Entry 8KGQ (electron microscopy, 5.60 A resolution (low resolution: residue-level contacts below are approximate; hydrogen-bond / salt-bridge calls are withheld)); this record covers chains C and A of the 4 polymer chains in the assembly.

== Chain C ==
Molecule: 52-nt DNA strand
Sequence (52 nucleotides; numbered 1 to 52; the number before each row is that of its first residue):
     1 ATGCATATAT ATGTATATGT ATGTGTGTAT ATATACACAT ATATATATAT AT
Disordered / not traced: 1-13, 52

== Chain A ==
Name: DNA topoisomerase 2
Organism: African swine fever virus
UniProt: A0A2X0THW2 (A0A2X0THW2_ASF); numbering as in UniProt (aligned over 1-1192)
Sequence (1211 residues; row label = number of the first residue in the row; numbers below 1 keep their minus sign (Glu-3 is residue -3)):
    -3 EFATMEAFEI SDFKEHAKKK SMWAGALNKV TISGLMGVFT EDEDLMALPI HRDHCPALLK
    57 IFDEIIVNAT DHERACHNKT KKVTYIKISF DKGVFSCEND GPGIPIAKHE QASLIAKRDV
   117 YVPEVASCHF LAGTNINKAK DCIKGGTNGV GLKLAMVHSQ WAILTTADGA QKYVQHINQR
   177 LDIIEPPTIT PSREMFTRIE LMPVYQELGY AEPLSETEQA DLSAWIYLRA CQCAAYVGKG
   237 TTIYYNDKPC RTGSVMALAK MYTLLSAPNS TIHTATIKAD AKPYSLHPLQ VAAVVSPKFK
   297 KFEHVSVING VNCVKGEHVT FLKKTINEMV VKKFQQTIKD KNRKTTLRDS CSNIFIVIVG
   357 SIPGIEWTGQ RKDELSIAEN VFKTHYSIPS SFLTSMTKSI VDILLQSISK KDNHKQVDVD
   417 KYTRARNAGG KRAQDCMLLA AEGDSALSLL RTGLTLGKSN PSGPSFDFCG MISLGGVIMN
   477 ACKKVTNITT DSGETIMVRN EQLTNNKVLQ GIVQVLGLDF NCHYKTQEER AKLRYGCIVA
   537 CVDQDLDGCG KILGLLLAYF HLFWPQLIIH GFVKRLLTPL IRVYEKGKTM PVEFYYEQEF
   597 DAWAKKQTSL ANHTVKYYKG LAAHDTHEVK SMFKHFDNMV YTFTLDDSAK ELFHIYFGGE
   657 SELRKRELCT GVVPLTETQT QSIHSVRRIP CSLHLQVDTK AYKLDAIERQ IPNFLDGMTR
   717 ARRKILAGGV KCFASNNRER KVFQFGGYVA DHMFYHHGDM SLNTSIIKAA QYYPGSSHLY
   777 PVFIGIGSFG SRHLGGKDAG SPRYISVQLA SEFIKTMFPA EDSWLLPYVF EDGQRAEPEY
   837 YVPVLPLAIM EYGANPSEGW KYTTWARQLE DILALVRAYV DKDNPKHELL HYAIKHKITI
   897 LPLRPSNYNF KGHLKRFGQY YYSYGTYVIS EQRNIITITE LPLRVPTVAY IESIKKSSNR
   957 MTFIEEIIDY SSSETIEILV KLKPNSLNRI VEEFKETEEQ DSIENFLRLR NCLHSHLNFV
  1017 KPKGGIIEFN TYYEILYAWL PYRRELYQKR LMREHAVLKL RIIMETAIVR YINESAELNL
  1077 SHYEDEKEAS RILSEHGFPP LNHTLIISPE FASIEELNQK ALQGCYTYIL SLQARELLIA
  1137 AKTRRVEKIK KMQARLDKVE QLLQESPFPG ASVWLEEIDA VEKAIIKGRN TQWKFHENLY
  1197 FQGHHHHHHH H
Disordered / not traced: -3 to 2, 1193-1207
Construct notes: expression tag (-3 to 0, 1193-1207)

== How chain C and chain A interact ==
Residue-residue contacts (38; chain C residue first):
  DA31(C) - Arg799(A)
  DA31(C) - Tyr800(A)
  DT32(C) - Arg799(A)
  DC36(C) - Val473(A)
  DC36(C) - Ile474(A)
  DC36(C) - Met475(A)
  DA37(C) - Val473(A)
  DA37(C) - Ile474(A)
  DA37(C) - Met475(A)
  DA37(C) - Asn476(A)
  DA37(C) - Lys547(A)
  DA37(C) - Gln706(A)
  DC38(C) - Asn476(A)
  DC38(C) - Lys699(A)
  DC38(C) - Gln706(A)
  DC38(C) - Pro852(A)
  DC38(C) - Ser853(A)
  DC38(C) - Glu854(A)
  DC38(C) - Gly855(A)
  DA39(C) - Arg660(A)
  DA39(C) - Pro852(A)
  DA39(C) - Ser853(A)
  DA39(C) - Glu854(A)
  DA39(C) - Gly855(A)
  DA39(C) - Trp856(A)
  DA39(C) - Lys857(A)
  DT40(C) - Lys661(A)
  DT40(C) - Lys857(A)
  DT40(C) - His1012(A)
  DA41(C) - His1010(A)
  DA41(C) - His1012(A)
  DA43(C) - Arg1004(A)
  DT44(C) - Ser953(A)
  DT44(C) - Arg956(A)
  DT44(C) - Arg1004(A)
  DA45(C) - Lys952(A)
  DA45(C) - Ser953(A)
  DA45(C) - Ser954(A)
Other interface residues (no listed pair), chain C (14 interface residues in all): DT34, DA35, DT42
Other interface residues (no listed pair), chain A (33 interface residues in all): Gly471, Lys480, Gln498, Leu551, Ser657, Met756, Ser797, Asn851, Cys1008

== In short ==
The interface between chain C and chain A involves 14 residues on one side and 33 on the other.
Here chain C is a 52-nt DNA strand and chain A is DNA topoisomerase 2 (African swine fever virus). Entry 8KGQ
(Structure of African swine fever virus topoisomerase II in complex with dsDNA) was determined by electron
microscopy (same publication as 8KGM, 8KGN and 8KGR).
